PDB entry 1PHB | X-ray diffraction, 1.60 A resolution | chain A

Chain A:
Protein: Cytochrome P450-cam
Source organism: Pseudomonas putida
Notes: EC 1.14.15.1
UniProt: P00183 (CPXA_PSEPU); residues 1-414 here = UniProt positions 1-414
Chain sequence (414 residues; numbered 1 to 414; the number before each row is that of its first residue):
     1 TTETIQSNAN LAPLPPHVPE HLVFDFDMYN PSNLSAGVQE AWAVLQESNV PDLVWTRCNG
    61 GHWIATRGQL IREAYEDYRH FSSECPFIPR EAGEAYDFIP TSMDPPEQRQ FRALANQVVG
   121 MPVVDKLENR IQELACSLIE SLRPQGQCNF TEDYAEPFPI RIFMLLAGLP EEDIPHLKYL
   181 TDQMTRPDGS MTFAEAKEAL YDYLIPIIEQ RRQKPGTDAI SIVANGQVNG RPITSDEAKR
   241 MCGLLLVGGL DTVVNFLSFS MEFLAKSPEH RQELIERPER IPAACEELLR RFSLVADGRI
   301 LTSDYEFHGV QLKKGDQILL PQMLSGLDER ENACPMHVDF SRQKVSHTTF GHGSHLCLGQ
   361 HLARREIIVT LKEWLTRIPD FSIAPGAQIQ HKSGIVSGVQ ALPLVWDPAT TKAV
Not modelled in the structure: 1-9
Metal / ion sites: heme Fe: C357 (together with PFZ)
Small-molecule neighbours:
  - heme (HEM): Y75, P100, T101, Q108, R112, V119, F163, L244, L245, G248, G249, T252, V253, F256, L294, V295, D297, R299, Q322, T349, F350, G351, S354, H355, L356, C357, L358, G359, L362, A363
  - PFZ (1-(N-imidazolyl)-2-hydroxy-2-(2,3-dichlorophenyl)octane): P86, F87, Y96, F98, T101, T185, L244, V247, G248, T252, V295, A296, D297, Q322, C357, I395, V396

Summary:
Chain A binds heme and compound PFZ.
Chain A is Cytochrome P450-cam (Pseudomonas putida); the structure, Inhibitor-induced conformational change in
cytochrome P450-cam, was determined by X-ray diffraction (same publication as 1PHA).
